4BK1 - chain A; structure by X-ray diffraction, 1.73 A resolution.

[Chain A]
Molecule: Probable salicylate monooxygenase
From: Rhodococcus jostii
Notes: EC 1.14.13.1, 1.14.13.24
UniProt: Q0SFK6 (Q0SFK6_RHOSR); residue numbers follow UniProt; this construct covers 1-399
Amino-acid sequence (424 residues; row label = number of the first residue in the row):
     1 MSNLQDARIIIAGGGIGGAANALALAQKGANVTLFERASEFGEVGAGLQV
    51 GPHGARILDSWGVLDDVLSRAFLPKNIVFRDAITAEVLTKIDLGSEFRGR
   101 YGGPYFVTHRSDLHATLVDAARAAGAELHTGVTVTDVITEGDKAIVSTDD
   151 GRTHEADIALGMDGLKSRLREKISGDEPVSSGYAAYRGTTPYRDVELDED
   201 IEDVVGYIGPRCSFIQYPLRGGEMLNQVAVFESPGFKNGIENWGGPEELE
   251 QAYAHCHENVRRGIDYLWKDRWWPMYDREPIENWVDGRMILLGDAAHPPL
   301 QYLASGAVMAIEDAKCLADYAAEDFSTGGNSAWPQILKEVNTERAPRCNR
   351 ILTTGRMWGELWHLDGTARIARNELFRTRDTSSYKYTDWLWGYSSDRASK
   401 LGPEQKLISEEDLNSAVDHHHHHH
Not modelled in the structure: 1-2, 193-198, 398-424
Sequence notes: expression tag (400-424); engineered mutation Ser213 (His in Q0SFK6)
Residues lining bound ligands:
  - 3-hydroxybenzoic acid (3HB): Gly47, Leu48, Gln49, Ile215, Tyr217, Val228, Val230, Gln301, Tyr302, Leu303, Ala304, Trp362
  - FAD (flavin-adenine dinucleotide): Ala12, Gly13, Gly14, Gly15, Ile16, Gly17, Gly18, Phe35, Glu36, Arg37, Ala38, Glu43, Leu48, Gln49, Arg110, Val132, Thr133, Val134, Met162, Asp163, Gly164, Leu165, Ala185, Arg187, Trp273, Gly293, Asp294, Pro299, Gln301, Ala304, Ser305, Gly306, Ala307, Val308
  - phosphatidylglycerol-phosphoglycerol (P3A): Gln49, Ile77, Phe79, Thr89, Ile91, Tyr105, Val204, Ile215, Tyr302, Leu303, Ala304, Arg350, Thr354, Met357, Trp358, Leu361, Trp362, Ile370, Glu374, Leu375, Phe376, Arg377, Arg379, Lys385, Tyr386, Thr387, Trp389, Trp391
From the paper describing this entry:
  - binding site for 3-hydroxybenzoic acid: Gln49, Tyr217
  - conformationally variable residues (side-chain flip): Gln301
  - contacts within the chain: Gln49-Tyr105 (hydrogen bond)
  - mutagenesis - Y105F: decreased catalytic activity
  - mutagenesis - Q301E: abolished catalytic activity
  - catalytic residues: Gln301

[Summary]
Ligands of chain A: flavin-adenine dinucleotide, phosphatidylglycerol-phosphoglycerol and 3-hydroxybenzoic
acid. From the paper: the catalytic residue Gln301; Y105F reduces catalytic activity.
Chain A is Probable salicylate monooxygenase (Rhodococcus jostii); the structure, Crystal structure of
3-hydroxybenzoate 6-hydroxylase uncovers lipid- assisted flavoprotein strategy for regioselective aromatic
hydroxylation: H213S mutant ..., was determined by X-ray diffraction together with 4BJZ, 4BK2 and 4BK3 from
the same study.
